Entry 4PGU (X-ray diffraction, 3.40 A resolution); this record covers chain A.

# Chain A
Name: Uncharacterized protein YetJ
From: Bacillus subtilis
UniProt: O31539 (YETJ_BACSU); residue numbers follow UniProt; this construct covers 1-214
Amino-acid sequence (217 residues; each row starts with the number of its first residue; numbers below 1 keep their minus sign (Ser-2 is residue -2)):
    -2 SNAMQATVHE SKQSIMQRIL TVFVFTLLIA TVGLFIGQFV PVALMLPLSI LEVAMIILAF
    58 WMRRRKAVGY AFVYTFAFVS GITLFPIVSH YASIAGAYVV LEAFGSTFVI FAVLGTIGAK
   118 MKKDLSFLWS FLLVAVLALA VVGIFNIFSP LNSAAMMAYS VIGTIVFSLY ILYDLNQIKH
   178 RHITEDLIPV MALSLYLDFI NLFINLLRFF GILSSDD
Not modelled in the structure: -2 to 5, 213-214
Sequence notes: expression tag (-2 to 0)
UniProt features mapped onto this chain:
  - site: Asp171 (Important for activity)
  - mutagenesis: Glu49 (E49Q: Causes a large disruption to the gating mechanism and thus allows a large amount of Ca(2+) influx in a ER-like lipid environment), Asp171 (D171E: Results in constantly open channel with reduced Ca(2+) affinity; D171N: Mimics the protonation state and can nearly shut down the calcium flux), Asp195 (D195E: Results in constantly open channel with reduced Ca(2+) affinity)

# In short
Curated annotation (UniProt) lists 3 mutagenesis sites.
Chain A is Uncharacterized protein YetJ (Bacillus subtilis); the structure, Crystal structure of YetJ from
Bacillus Subtilis at pH 7 by soaking, was determined by X-ray diffraction, deposited together with 4PGR, 4PGS,
4PGV and 4PGW.
